6YQF - chains B and C of the 4 polymer chains in the assembly; structure by X-ray diffraction, 3.33 A resolution.

== Chain B ==
Molecule: Synaptonemal complex central element protein 2
Source organism: Homo sapiens
UniProt: Q6PIF2 (SYCE2_HUMAN); numbering as in UniProt (aligned over 57-165)
Sequence (112 residues; row label = number of the first residue in the row):
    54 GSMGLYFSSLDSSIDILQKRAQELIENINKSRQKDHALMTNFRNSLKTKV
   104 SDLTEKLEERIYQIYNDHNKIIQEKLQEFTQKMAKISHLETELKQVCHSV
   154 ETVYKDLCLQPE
Unresolved in the structure: 54-60, 151-165
Construct notes: expression tag (54-56)

== Chain C ==
Molecule: Testis-expressed protein 12
Source organism: Homo sapiens
UniProt: Q9BXU0 (TEX12_HUMAN); numbering as in UniProt (aligned over 49-113)
Sequence (69 residues; row label = number of the first residue in the row):
    45 GSMGKDEALEKDLNDVSKEINLMLSTYAKLLSERAAVDASYIDEIDELFK
    95 EANAIENFLIQKREFLRQR
Unresolved in the structure: 45-50, 112-113
Construct notes: expression tag (45-48)

== How chain B and chain C interact ==
Contacting residue pairs - 25 pairs, chain B then chain C:
  Leu63(B) - Leu103(C)  hydrophobic
  Leu70(B) - Leu92(C)  hydrophobic
  Leu70(B) - Glu95(C)
  Arg73(B) - Leu92(C)
  Leu77(B) - Tyr85(C)  hydrophobic
  Leu77(B) - Glu88(C)
  Leu77(B) - Ile89(C)  hydrophobic
  Asn80(B) - Tyr85(C)
  Ile81(B) - Tyr85(C)  hydrophobic
  Asp88(B) - Arg78(C)
  Leu91(B) - Arg78(C)
  Met92(B) - Tyr71(C)  hydrogen bond
  Phe95(B) - Leu68(C)  hydrophobic
  Phe95(B) - Tyr71(C)  hydrophobic
  Ser98(B) - Met67(C)
  Leu99(B) - Met67(C)  hydrophobic
  Lys102(B) - Glu63(C)
  Lys102(B) - Met67(C)  hydrogen bond
  Leu106(B) - Val60(C)  hydrophobic
  Lys109(B) - Asp56(C)
  Leu110(B) - Asp56(C)
  Leu110(B) - Leu57(C)  hydrophobic
  Arg113(B) - Ala52(C)
  Arg113(B) - Leu53(C)
  Arg113(B) - Asp56(C)
Interface residues without a listed pair, chain B (21 interface residues in all): Ser66, Ala74, Ser84, Ile117
Interface residues without a listed pair, chain C (21 interface residues in all): Val81, Asp82, Ala96, Ile99, Phe102

== Summary ==
The chain B/chain C interface involves 21 residues from each chain; the contacts include 2 hydrogen bonds.
Polar contacts include Met92(B)-Tyr71(C) and Lys102(B)-Met67(C).
Chain B is Synaptonemal complex central element protein 2 and chain C is Testis-expressed protein 12, both
from Homo sapiens; the structure, Crystal structure of the SYCE2-TEX12 delta-Ctip complex in a 4:4 assembly,
was determined by X-ray diffraction (same publication as 6R17).
